Entry 3HB9 (X-ray diffraction, 2.90 A resolution); this record covers chains A and B of the 4 polymer chains in the assembly.

# Chain A (and B)
Molecule: Pyruvate carboxylase
Source organism: Staphylococcus aureus subsp. aureus Mu50
Notes: chain B of this document is another copy of the same molecule, construct and numbering; everything in this record applies to it too
Reference sequence: Q99UY8 (Q99UY8_STAAM); the construct lacks a stretch of the UniProt sequence and is renumbered around it, so the offset changes along the chain: 34-315 = UniProt 1-282; 317-357 = UniProt 283-323; 358-362 = UniProt 326-330; 363-513 = UniProt 332-482; 5 more segments
Amino-acid sequence (1150 residues; each row starts with the number of its first residue; note: 5 numbers in that range are skipped by the numbering (no residue carries them; nothing is unmodelled there); a row labelled like 357A-357B holds insertion residues (357A, then the next letters in order)):
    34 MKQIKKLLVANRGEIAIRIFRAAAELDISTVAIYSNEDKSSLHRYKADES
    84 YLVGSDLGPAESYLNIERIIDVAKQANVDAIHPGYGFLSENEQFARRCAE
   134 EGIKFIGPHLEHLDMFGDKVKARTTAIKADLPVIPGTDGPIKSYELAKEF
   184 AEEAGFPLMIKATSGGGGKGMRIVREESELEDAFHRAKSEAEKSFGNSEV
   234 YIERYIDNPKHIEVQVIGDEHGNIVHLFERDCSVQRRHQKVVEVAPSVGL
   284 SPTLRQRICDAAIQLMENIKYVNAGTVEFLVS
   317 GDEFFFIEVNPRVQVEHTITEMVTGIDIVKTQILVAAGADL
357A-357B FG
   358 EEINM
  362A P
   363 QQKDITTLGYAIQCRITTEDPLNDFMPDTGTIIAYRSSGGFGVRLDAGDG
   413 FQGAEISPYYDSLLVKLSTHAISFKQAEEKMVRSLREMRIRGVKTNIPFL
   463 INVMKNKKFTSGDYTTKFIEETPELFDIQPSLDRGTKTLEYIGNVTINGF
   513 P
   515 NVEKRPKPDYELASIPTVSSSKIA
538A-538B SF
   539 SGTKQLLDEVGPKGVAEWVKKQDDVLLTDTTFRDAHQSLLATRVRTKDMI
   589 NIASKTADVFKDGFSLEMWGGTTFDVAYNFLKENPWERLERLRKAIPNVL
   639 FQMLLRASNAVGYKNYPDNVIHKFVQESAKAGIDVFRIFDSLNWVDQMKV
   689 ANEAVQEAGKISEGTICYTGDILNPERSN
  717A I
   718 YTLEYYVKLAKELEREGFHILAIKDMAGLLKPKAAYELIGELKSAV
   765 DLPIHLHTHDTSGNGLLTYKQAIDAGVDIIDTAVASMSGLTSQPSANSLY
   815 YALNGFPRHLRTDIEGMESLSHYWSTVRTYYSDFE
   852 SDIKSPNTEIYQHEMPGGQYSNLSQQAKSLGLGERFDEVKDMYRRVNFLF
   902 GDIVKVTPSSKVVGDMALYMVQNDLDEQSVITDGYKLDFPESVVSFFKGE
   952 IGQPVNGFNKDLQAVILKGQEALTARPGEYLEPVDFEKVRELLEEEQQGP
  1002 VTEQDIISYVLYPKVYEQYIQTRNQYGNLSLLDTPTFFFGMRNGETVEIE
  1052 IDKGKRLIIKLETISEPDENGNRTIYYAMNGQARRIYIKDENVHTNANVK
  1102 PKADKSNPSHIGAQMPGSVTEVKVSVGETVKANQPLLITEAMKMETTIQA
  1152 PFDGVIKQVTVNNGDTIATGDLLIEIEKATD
Not modelled in the structure: 34-35, 198-204, 228-231, 1179-1182 (chain B: 34-35, 169-238, 1179-1182)
Sequence notes: engineered mutation Thr-610 (Ala580 in Q99UY8)
Covalently attached groups: 5-(hexahydro-2-oxo-1H-thieno[3,4-d]imidazol-6-yl)pentanal (BTI) linked to Lys-1144
Small-molecule neighbours:
  - ADP (adenosine-5'-diphosphate): Lys-152, Ile-167, Met-192, Ser-197, Glu-236, Arg-237, Tyr-238, Ile-239, Pro-242, His-244, Gln-268, His-271, Glu-311, Leu-313, Ile-323, Glu-324, Thr-478
  - BTI (5-(hexahydro-2-oxo-1H-thieno[3,4-d]imidazol-6-yl)pentanal): Tyr-503, Asn-506, Val-507, Gly-511, Phe-512, Pro-513, Asn-617, Phe-618, Leu-619, Lys-620, Thr-1023, Tyr-1027, Leu-1030, Phe-1038
What the authors report for this chain:
  - mutagenesis - A610T: abolished catalytic activity
  - catalytic residues: Thr-908 (proposed by the authors, not directly observed)
  - mutagenesis - A610T: abolished binding to BTI
  - disease-associated variants - A610T: abolished catalytic activity
  - mutagenesis - R644A, R644K, Y651A, Q870A (2-fold), S911A, K912T: decreased catalytic activity
  - disease-associated variants - R451C: decreased catalytic activity (citing earlier work)
  - mutagenesis - Y1077A: abolished catalytic activity (citing earlier work)

# How chain A and chain B interact
Pairs across the interface (28):
  Asn-510(A) / Lys-1144(B)
  Gly-511(A) / Lys-1144(B)  hydrogen bond (backbone-side chain)
  Pro-513(A) / Met-1143(B)
  Pro-513(A) / Lys-1144(B)
  Pro-513(A) / Met-1145(B)  hydrophobic
  Asn-515(A) / Met-1143(B)  hydrogen bond (backbone-backbone)
  Asn-515(A) / Met-1145(B)
  Glu-517(A) / Met-1143(B)
  Lys-879(A) / Gln-1115(B)
  Leu-881(A) / Asn-1134(B)
  Leu-881(A) / Pro-1152(B)
  Glu-885(A) / Lys-1106(B)
  Gln-923(A) / Asn-1134(B)  hydrogen bond
  Gln-923(A) / Pro-1152(B)
  Lys-1106(A) / Glu-885(B)
  Asn-1134(A) / Leu-881(B)
  Asn-1134(A) / Gln-923(B)
  Met-1143(A) / Pro-513(B)
  Met-1143(A) / Asn-515(B)  hydrogen bond (backbone-backbone)
  Met-1143(A) / Val-516(B)
  Met-1143(A) / Glu-517(B)
  Lys-1144(A) / Asn-510(B)
  Lys-1144(A) / Gly-511(B)  hydrogen bond (side chain-backbone)
  Met-1145(A) / Pro-513(B)  hydrophobic
  Met-1145(A) / Asn-515(B)
  Gln-1150(A) / Leu-881(B)
  Pro-1152(A) / Leu-881(B)
  Pro-1152(A) / Gln-923(B)
Also at the interface, not in a pair above, chain A (21 interface residues in all): Phe-512, Val-516, Lys-518, His-1095, Ala-1133
Also at the interface, not in a pair above, chain B (21 interface residues in all): Phe-512, Ser-880, Gly-882, Thr-1096, Ala-1133

# Overview
The chain A/chain B interface involves 21 residues from each chain, with 5 hydrogen bonds. Among the polar
pairs are Gly-511(A)/Lys-1144(B), Gln-923(A)/Asn-1134(B) and Asn-515(A)/Met-1143(B). Chain A binds ADP and
compound BTI. From the paper: the catalytic residue Thr-908(A); R644A, R644K and Y651A of chain A, among
others, reduce catalytic activity; 9 substitutions were tested in all.
Chain A and chain B are both Pyruvate carboxylase (Staphylococcus aureus subsp. aureus Mu50); the structure,
Crystal Structure of S. aureus Pyruvate Carboxylase A610T Mutant, was determined by X-ray diffraction together
with 3HBL and 3HO8 from the same study.
